Entry 3WU3 (X-ray diffraction, 1.82 A resolution); this record covers chains A and B of the 6 polymer chains in the assembly.

# Chain A (and B)
Molecule: Lon protease
From: Escherichia coli
Notes: EC 3.4.21.53; fragment: C-terminal proteolytic domain; chain B of this document is another copy of the same molecule, construct and numbering; everything in this record applies to it too
UniProtKB: C9QQ79 (C9QQ79_ECOD1); residue numbers follow UniProt; this construct covers 585-784
Amino-acid sequence (200 residues; numbered 585 to 784; the number before each row is that of its first residue):
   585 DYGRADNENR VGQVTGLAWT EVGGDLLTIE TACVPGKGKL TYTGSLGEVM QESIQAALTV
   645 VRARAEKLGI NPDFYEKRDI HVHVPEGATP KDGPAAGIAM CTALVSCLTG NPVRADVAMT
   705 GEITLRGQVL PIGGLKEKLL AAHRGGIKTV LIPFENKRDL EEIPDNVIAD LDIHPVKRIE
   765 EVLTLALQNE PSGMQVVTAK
Unresolved in the structure: 585, 776-784 (chain B: 585-594, 776-784)
Construct notes: engineered mutation Ala679 (Ser in C9QQ79)

# Chain A / chain B interface
Pairs across the interface (53):
  Tyr586(A) with Arg648(B), hydrogen bond (backbone-side chain); Leu652(B), hydrophobic; Glu764(B); Thr768(B), hydrogen bond; Glu774(B), hydrogen bond; Pro775(B)
  Gly587(A) with Arg648(B); Lys651(B)
  Arg588(A) with Arg648(B); Arg762(B); Glu764(B)
  Asp590(A) with Ala647(B); Lys651(B)
  Asn591(A) with Ala647(B); Arg648(B), hydrogen bond; Leu709(B), hydrogen bond (side chain-backbone); Arg710(B); Gly711(B)
  Arg594(A) with Arg646(B); Ala647(B), hydrogen bond (side chain-backbone); Glu650(B), salt bridge
  Val595(A) with Leu709(B)
  Gln597(A) with Arg710(B)
  Thr612(A) with Arg710(B)
  Glu614(A) with Thr708(B), hydrogen bond; Leu709(B), hydrogen bond (side chain-backbone); Arg710(B), salt bridge
  Ala616(A) with Thr643(B); Leu709(B), hydrophobic
  Val618(A) with Arg646(B); Ala647(B), hydrophobic
  Pro619(A) with Arg646(B), hydrogen bond (backbone-side chain)
  Gly620(A) with Arg646(B)
  Lys621(A) with Glu660(B)
  Lys623(A) with Tyr659(B)
  Thr625(A) with Gln639(B)
  Thr627(A) with Glu636(B); Gln639(B)
  Gly628(A) with Glu636(B), hydrogen bond (backbone-side chain)
  Ser629(A) with Val633(B); Glu636(B), hydrogen bond (backbone-side chain)
  Asp663(A) with Arg646(B), salt bridge; Tyr659(B)
  His665(A) with Gln639(B); Ala640(B); Thr643(B), hydrogen bond; Leu709(B)
  His667(A) with Leu709(B)
  Pro669(A) with Thr708(B); Leu714(B), hydrophobic
  Glu670(A) with Glu706(B)
  Gly671(A) with Val633(B); Glu706(B), hydrogen bond (backbone-side chain)
Other interface residues (no listed pair), chain A (27 interface residues in all): Ala672
Other interface residues (no listed pair), chain B (30 interface residues in all): Val644, Pro656, Asp657, Pro678, Ile707, Leu767

# Summary
27 residues of chain A face 30 of chain B across their interface; the contacts include 13 hydrogen bonds and 3
salt bridges. Among the polar pairs are Arg594(A)-Glu650(B), Glu614(A)-Arg710(B) and Asp663(A)-Arg646(B).
Chain A and chain B are both Lon protease (Escherichia coli); the structure, Reduced-form structure of E.coli
Lon Proteolytic domain, was determined by X-ray diffraction, deposited together with 3WU4, 3WU5 and 3WU6.
